6TZ8 - chains A and B of the 3 polymer chains in the assembly; structure by X-ray diffraction, 3.30 A resolution.

Chain A:
Name: Serine/threonine-protein phosphatase 2B catalytic subunit A1
Organism: Cryptococcus neoformans var. grubii serotype A (strain H99 / ATCC 208821 / CBS 10515 / FGSC 9487)
Notes: EC 3.1.3.16
UniProtKB: O42773 (PP2B1_CRYNH); residue numbers follow UniProt; this construct covers 34-402
Amino-acid sequence (390 residues; each row starts with the number of its first residue):
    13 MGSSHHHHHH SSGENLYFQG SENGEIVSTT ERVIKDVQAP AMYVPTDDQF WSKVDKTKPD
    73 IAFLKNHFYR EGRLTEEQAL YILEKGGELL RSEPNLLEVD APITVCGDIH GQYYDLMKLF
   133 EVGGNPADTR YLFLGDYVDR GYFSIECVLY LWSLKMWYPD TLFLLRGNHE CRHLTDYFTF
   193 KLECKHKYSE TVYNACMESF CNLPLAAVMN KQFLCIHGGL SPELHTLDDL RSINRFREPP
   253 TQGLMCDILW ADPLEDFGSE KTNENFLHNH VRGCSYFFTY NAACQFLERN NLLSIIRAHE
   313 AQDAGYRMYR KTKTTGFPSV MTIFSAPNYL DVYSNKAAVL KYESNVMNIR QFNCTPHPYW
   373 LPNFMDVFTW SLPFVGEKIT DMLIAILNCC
Unresolved in the structure: 13-24, 32-36, 402
Construct notes: expression tag (13-33)
Ion coordination: Fe ion: Asp120, His122, Asp148 (together with sulfate ion); Zn2+: Asp148, Asn180, His229, His311 (together with sulfate ion)
Residues lining bound ligands: FK5 (8-deethyl-8-[but-3-enyl]-ascomycin): Tyr371, Leu373, Pro374, Trp382, Ser383, Pro385, Phe386, Glu389
Curated features (UniProtKB/Swiss-Prot):
  - active site: His181 (Proton donor)
  - binding site (Fe cation): Asp120, His122, Asp148
  - binding site (Zn(2+)): Asp148, Asn180, His229, His311

Chain B:
Name: Calcineurin subunit B
Organism: Cryptococcus neoformans var. grubii serotype A (strain H99 / ATCC 208821 / CBS 10515 / FGSC 9487)
UniProtKB: J9VL81 (J9VL81_CRYNH); numbering as in UniProt (aligned over 1-175)
Amino-acid sequence (175 residues; row label = number of the first residue in the row):
     1 MGAAESSMFN SLEKNSNFSG PELMRLKKRF MKLDKDGSGS IDKDEFLQIP QIANNPLAHR
    61 MIAIFDEDGS GTVDFQEFVG GLSAFSSKGG RDEKLRFAFK VYDMDRDGYI SNGELYLVLK
   121 QMVGNNLKDQ QLQQIVDKTI MEADKDGDGK LSFEEFTQMV ASTDIVKQMT LEDLF
Unresolved in the structure: 1
Ion coordination: Ca2+ site 1: Asp34, Asp36, Ser38, Ser40, Glu45; Ca2+ site 2: Asp66, Asp68, Ser70, Thr72, Glu77; Ca2+ site 3: Asp103, Asp105, Asp107, Tyr109, Glu114; Ca2+ site 4: Asp144, Asp146, Asp148, Lys150, Glu155
Residues lining bound ligands: FK5 (8-deethyl-8-[but-3-enyl]-ascomycin): Leu119, Met122, Val123, Asn126, Leu127

How chain A and chain B interact:
Pairs across the interface - 87 pairs, chain A then chain B:
  Glu26(A) - Asp105(B)
  Leu28(A) - Met104(B)
  Leu28(A) - Asp105(B)
  Phe30(A) - Met104(B)  hydrophobic
  Phe30(A) - Leu117(B)  hydrophobic
  Thr41(A) - Ser111(B)  hydrogen bond (backbone-side chain)
  Thr41(A) - Gly113(B)
  Thr41(A) - Glu114(B)
  Glu43(A) - Gly113(B)
  Arg44(A) - Asn112(B)
  Arg44(A) - Gln133(B)
  Arg44(A) - Asp137(B)  salt bridge
  Val45(A) - Gly113(B)
  Val45(A) - Tyr116(B)  hydrophobic
  Val45(A) - Leu117(B)  hydrophobic
  Val45(A) - Gln133(B)  hydrogen bond (backbone-side chain)
  Ile46(A) - Tyr116(B)
  Ile46(A) - Asp129(B)
  Ile46(A) - Gln133(B)  hydrogen bond (backbone-side chain)
  Asp48(A) - Gln130(B)
  Val49(A) - Gln133(B)
  Val49(A) - Gln134(B)
  Ala51(A) - Asp137(B)
  Pro52(A) - Asp137(B)
  Met54(A) - Met141(B)  hydrophobic
  Glu83(A) - Lys138(B)  salt bridge
  Arg85(A) - Glu142(B)  salt bridge
  His198(A) - Glu142(B)  salt bridge
  Pro370(A) - Gln134(B)
  Tyr371(A) - Gln131(B)
  Tyr371(A) - Gln134(B)  hydrogen bond (backbone-side chain)
  Tyr371(A) - Ile135(B)  hydrophobic
  Tyr371(A) - Lys138(B)  hydrogen bond (backbone-side chain)
  Trp372(A) - Lys138(B)
  Trp372(A) - Glu142(B)
  Leu373(A) - Ile135(B)  hydrophobic
  Asp378(A) - Thr139(B)
  Asp378(A) - Met159(B)
  Val379(A) - Leu115(B)  hydrophobic
  Val379(A) - Leu119(B)  hydrophobic
  Val379(A) - Ile135(B)
  Val379(A) - Thr139(B)  hydrogen bond (backbone-side chain)
  Phe380(A) - Tyr102(B)
  Phe380(A) - Leu115(B)  hydrophobic
  Phe380(A) - Thr139(B)
  Phe380(A) - Leu151(B)  hydrophobic
  Phe380(A) - Phe156(B)  hydrophobic
  Phe380(A) - Val160(B)  hydrophobic
  Thr381(A) - Thr163(B)
  Trp382(A) - Val123(B)  hydrophobic
  Trp382(A) - Leu127(B)  hydrophobic
  Trp382(A) - Ile135(B)  hydrophobic
  Ser383(A) - Tyr102(B)  hydrogen bond
  Ser383(A) - Leu119(B)
  Leu384(A) - Ala98(B)  hydrophobic
  Leu384(A) - Tyr102(B)
  Leu384(A) - Val160(B)  hydrophobic
  Leu384(A) - Gln168(B)
  Phe386(A) - Pro56(B)  hydrophobic
  Val387(A) - Leu57(B)  hydrophobic
  Val387(A) - Met122(B)  hydrophobic
  Gly388(A) - Gln168(B)
  Lys390(A) - Asn55(B)
  Lys390(A) - Leu57(B)
  Ile391(A) - Leu57(B)  hydrophobic
  Ile391(A) - Phe85(B)  hydrophobic
  Ile391(A) - Phe97(B)  hydrophobic
  Thr392(A) - Gln168(B)  hydrogen bond (side chain-backbone)
  Thr392(A) - Leu171(B)
  Met394(A) - Ile52(B)  hydrophobic
  Met394(A) - Asn55(B)
  Met394(A) - Leu57(B)
  Met394(A) - Ala58(B)  hydrophobic
  Met394(A) - Met61(B)  hydrophobic
  Leu395(A) - Met61(B)  hydrophobic
  Leu395(A) - Phe65(B)  hydrophobic
  Leu395(A) - Leu82(B)  hydrophobic
  Leu395(A) - Phe85(B)  hydrophobic
  Leu395(A) - Leu171(B)  hydrophobic
  Ile396(A) - Leu171(B)  hydrophobic
  Ala397(A) - Gln51(B)
  Ile398(A) - Leu33(B)  hydrophobic
  Ile398(A) - Phe46(B)  hydrophobic
  Ile398(A) - Phe78(B)  hydrophobic
  Leu399(A) - Arg29(B)
  Leu399(A) - Leu174(B)  hydrophobic
  Cys401(A) - Leu33(B)  hydrophobic
Other interface residues (no listed pair), chain A (43 interface residues in all): Gln50, Pro385, Asp393
Other interface residues (no listed pair), chain B (59 interface residues in all): Leu26, Lys32, Val101, Arg106, Ile110, Leu132, Val136, Met169, Thr170, Phe175

In short:
The interface between chain A and chain B involves 43 residues on one side and 59 on the other; the contacts
include 8 hydrogen bonds and 4 salt bridges. Among the polar pairs are Arg44(A)-Asp137(B), Glu83(A)-Lys138(B)
and Arg85(A)-Glu142(B).
Chain A is Serine/threonine-protein phosphatase 2B catalytic subunit A1 and chain B is Calcineurin subunit B,
both from Cryptococcus neoformans var. grubii serotype A (strain H99 / ATCC 208821 / CBS 10515 / FGSC 9487);
the structure, Crystal structure of Cryptococcus neoformans Calceineurin A, Calcineurin B, and FKBP12 with
FK-506, was determined by X-ray diffraction, deposited together with 6TZ6, 6TZ7 and 5B8I.
